1EMU - chains A and B; structure by X-ray diffraction, 1.90 A resolution.

== Chain A ==
Name: AXIN
Source organism: Homo sapiens
Notes: fragment: rgs-homologous domain
Reference sequence: O15169 (AXN1_HUMAN); numbering as in UniProt (aligned over 117-248)
Sequence (132 residues; numbered 117 to 248; the number before each row is that of its first residue):
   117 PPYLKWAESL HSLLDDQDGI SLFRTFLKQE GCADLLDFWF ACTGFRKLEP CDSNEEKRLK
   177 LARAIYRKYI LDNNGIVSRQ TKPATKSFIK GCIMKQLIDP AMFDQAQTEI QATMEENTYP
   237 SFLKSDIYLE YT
What the authors report for this chain:
  - mutagenesis - Y247A: unchanged binding to Adenomatous polyposis coli protein (chain B)
  - mutagenesis - D132A, D134A: decreased binding to Adenomatous polyposis coli protein (chain B)

== Chain B ==
Name: Adenomatous polyposis coli protein
Notes: fragment: third samp repeat
Reference sequence: P25054 (APC_HUMAN); residues 2035-2050 here correspond to UniProt positions 2034-2049 (UniProt number = residue number - 1)
Sequence (16 residues; each row starts with the number of its first residue):
  2035 SEDDLLQECI SSAMPK

== Chain A / chain B interface ==
Residue-residue contacts (28; chain A residue first):
  L130(A) with P2049(B)
  D131(A) with P2049(B)
  D132(A) with P2049(B)
  Q133(A) with P2049(B), hydrogen bond (side chain-backbone); K2050(B)
  I136(A) with M2048(B), hydrophobic; P2049(B)
  D153(A) with I2044(B)
  F156(A) with I2044(B), hydrophobic; A2047(B); M2048(B), hydrophobic
  A157(A) with C2043(B), hydrogen bond (backbone-side chain)
  T159(A) with A2047(B)
  G160(A) with C2043(B); S2046(B); A2047(B)
  F161(A) with C2043(B), hydrogen bond (backbone-side chain)
  K163(A) with S2046(B), hydrogen bond (side chain-backbone)
  K176(A) with L2039(B)
  L177(A) with L2039(B); C2043(B), hydrophobic
  R179(A) with S2035(B)
  A180(A) with S2035(B); L2040(B), hydrophobic
  I181(A) with L2040(B), hydrophobic
  R183(A) with S2035(B), hydrogen bond
  K184(A) with D2037(B); L2040(B)
Interface residues without a listed pair, chain A (20 interface residues in all): Y185
Interface residues without a listed pair, chain B (12 interface residues in all): E2036
The authors on this interface:
  - specific contacts: G160(A)-A2047(B)
  - hot spots on chain A (mutagenesis) - F156A: abolished binding to Adenomatous polyposis coli protein (chain B)
  - hot spots on chain A (mutagenesis) - L177A: decreased binding to Adenomatous polyposis coli protein (chain B)
  - interface residues, chain B: L2039(B), L2040(B), C2043(B), I2044(B), A2047(B), M2048(B), P2049(B)

== Overview ==
20 residues of chain A and 12 residues of chain B are in contact, with 5 hydrogen bonds. Among the polar pairs
are Q133(A)-P2049(B), A157(A)-C2043(B) and F161(A)-C2043(B). The paper describes a contact between G160(A) and
A2047(B). From the paper: D132A, D134A and L177A of chain A reduce binding to Adenomatous polyposis coli
protein (chain B); interface residues L2039(B), L2040(B) and C2043(B) among others; 5 substitutions were
tested in all.
Here chain A is AXIN (Homo sapiens) and chain B is Adenomatous polyposis coli protein. Entry 1EMU (Structure
of the axin rgs-homologous domain in complex with a samp repeat from apc) was determined by X-ray diffraction
(same publication as 1DK8).
